PDB entry 8ZP4 | electron microscopy, 3.33 A resolution | chains B and E of the 7 polymer chains in the assembly

Chain B:
Protein: Origin recognition complex subunit 2
Organism: Saccharomyces cerevisiae S288C
UniProt: P32833 (ORC2_YEAST); residue numbers follow UniProt; this construct covers 1-620
Chain sequence (620 residues; each row starts with the number of its first residue):
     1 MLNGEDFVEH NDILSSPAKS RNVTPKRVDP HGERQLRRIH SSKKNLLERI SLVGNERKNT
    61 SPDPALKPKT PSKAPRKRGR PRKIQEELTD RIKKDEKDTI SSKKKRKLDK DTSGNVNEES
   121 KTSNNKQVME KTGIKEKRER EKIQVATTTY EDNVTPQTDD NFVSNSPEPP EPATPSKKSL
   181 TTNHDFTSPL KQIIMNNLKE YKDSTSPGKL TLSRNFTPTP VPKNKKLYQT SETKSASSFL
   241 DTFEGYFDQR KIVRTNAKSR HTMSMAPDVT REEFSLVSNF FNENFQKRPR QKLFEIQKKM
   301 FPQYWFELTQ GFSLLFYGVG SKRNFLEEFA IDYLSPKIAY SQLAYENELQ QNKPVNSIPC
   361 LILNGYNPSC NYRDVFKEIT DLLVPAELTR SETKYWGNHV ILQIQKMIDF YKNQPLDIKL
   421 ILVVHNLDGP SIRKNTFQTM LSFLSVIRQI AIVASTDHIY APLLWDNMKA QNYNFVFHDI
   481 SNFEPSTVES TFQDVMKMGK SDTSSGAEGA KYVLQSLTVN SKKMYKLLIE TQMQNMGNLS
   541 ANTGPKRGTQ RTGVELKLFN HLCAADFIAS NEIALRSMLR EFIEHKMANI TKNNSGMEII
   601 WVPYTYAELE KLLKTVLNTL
Disordered / not traced: 1-237, 252-257, 344-354, 540-543
Curated features (UniProtKB/Swiss-Prot):
  - modified residue: Thr-60 (Phosphothreonine), Thr-187 (Phosphothreonine), Ser-188 (Phosphoserine)

Chain E:
Protein: Origin recognition complex subunit 5
Organism: Saccharomyces cerevisiae S288C
UniProt: P50874 (ORC5_YEAST); numbering as in UniProt (aligned over 1-479)
Chain sequence (479 residues; each row starts with the number of its first residue):
     1 MNVTTPEVAF REYQTNCLAS YISADPDITP SNLILQGYSG TGKTYTLKKY FNANPNLHAV
    61 WLEPVELVSW KPLLQAIART VQYKLKTLYP NIPTTDYDPL QVEEPFLLVK TLHNIFVQYE
   121 SLQEKTCLFL ILDGFDSLQD LDAALFNKYI KLNELLPKDS KINIKFIYTM LETSFLQRYS
   181 THCIPTVMFP RYNVDEVSTI LVMSRCGELM EDSCLRKRII EEQITDCTDD QFQNVAANFI
   241 HLIVQAFHSY TGNDIFALND LIDFKWPKYV SRITKENIFE PLALYKSAIK LFLSTDDNLS
   301 ENGQGESAIT TNRDDLENSQ TYDLSIISKY LLIASYICSY LEPRYDASIF SRKTRIIQGR
   361 AAYGRRKKKE VNPRYLQPSL FAIERLLAIF QAIFPIQGKA ESGSLSALRE ESLMKANIEV
   421 FQNLSELHTL KLIATTMNKN IDYLSPKVRW KVNVPWEIIK EISESVHFNI SDYFSDIHE
Disordered / not traced: 303-320, 354-365, 399-411, 479
Bound ions: Mg2+ site 1: Thr-44 (together with ATP-gamma-S); Mg2+ site 2: Glu-154 (together with ATP-gamma-S) (shared with 1 residue of chain D)
Residues lining bound ligands:
  - ATP-gamma-S (AGS; phosphothiophosphoric acid-adenylate ester), molecule 1: Ala-9, Phe-10, Arg-11, Tyr-38, Ser-39, Gly-40, Thr-41, Gly-42, Lys-43, Thr-44, Tyr-45, Leu-171, Tyr-192, Ile-200, Ser-204, Ile-255, Phe-256
  - ATP-gamma-S (AGS), molecule 2: Lys-151, Glu-154, Lys-158
Curated features (UniProtKB/Swiss-Prot):
  - binding site (ATP): Gly-37 to Thr-44

Chain B / chain E interface:
Pairs across the interface (43):
  Phe-243(B) / Ala-388(E)
  Phe-243(B) / Gln-391(E)  hydrogen bond (backbone-side chain)
  Phe-243(B) / Ala-392(E)  hydrophobic
  Phe-243(B) / Leu-413(E)  hydrophobic
  Glu-244(B) / Phe-350(E)
  Glu-244(B) / Ser-351(E)
  Glu-244(B) / Arg-352(E)  hydrogen bond (side chain-backbone)
  Glu-244(B) / Lys-353(E)  hydrogen bond (side chain-backbone)
  Tyr-246(B) / Arg-385(E)
  Tyr-246(B) / Ala-388(E)  hydrophobic
  Phe-247(B) / Ala-347(E)
  Phe-247(B) / Phe-350(E)  hydrophobic
  Phe-247(B) / Ile-389(E)  hydrophobic
  Arg-250(B) / Pro-343(E)  hydrogen bond (side chain-backbone)
  Arg-250(B) / Arg-344(E)
  Arg-250(B) / Asp-346(E)
  Arg-250(B) / Ala-347(E)
  Asp-428(B) / Leu-444(E)
  Arg-433(B) / Asp-442(E)
  Arg-433(B) / Leu-444(E)
  Arg-433(B) / Ser-445(E)
  Lys-434(B) / Asn-440(E)
  His-458(B) / Leu-444(E)  hydrogen bond (side chain-backbone)
  Tyr-460(B) / Glu-384(E)
  Tyr-460(B) / Phe-421(E)  hydrophobic
  Tyr-460(B) / Leu-444(E)
  Pro-462(B) / Ile-418(E)  hydrophobic
  Pro-462(B) / Phe-421(E)  hydrophobic
  Leu-463(B) / Phe-421(E)  hydrophobic
  Leu-463(B) / Leu-424(E)  hydrophobic
  Leu-463(B) / Ser-425(E)
  Leu-463(B) / Tyr-443(E)
  Leu-463(B) / Trp-450(E)  hydrophobic
  Leu-464(B) / Tyr-443(E)  hydrophobic
  Leu-464(B) / Leu-444(E)  hydrophobic
  Trp-465(B) / Gln-422(E)
  Trp-465(B) / Ser-425(E)  hydrogen bond (backbone-side chain)
  Asp-466(B) / Ser-425(E)
  Asp-466(B) / Glu-426(E)
  Asp-466(B) / Thr-429(E)
  Asn-467(B) / Gln-422(E)  hydrogen bond
  Asn-467(B) / Glu-426(E)  hydrogen bond (backbone-side chain)
  Phe-477(B) / Ile-418(E)  hydrophobic
Interface residues without a listed pair, chain B (23 interface residues in all): Thr-242, Asn-435, Ile-459, Ala-461, Met-468, Ala-470
Interface residues without a listed pair, chain E (31 interface residues in all): Ile-383, Leu-387, Ile-441

Overview:
Chain B and chain E form an interface of 23 and 31 residues respectively; the contacts include 8 hydrogen
bonds. Polar contacts include Phe-243(B)/Gln-391(E), Glu-244(B)/Arg-352(E) and Glu-244(B)/Lys-353(E). Chain E
binds ATP-gamma-S. Curated annotation (UniProt) lists 8 ATP-binding residues on chain E.
Here chain B is Origin recognition complex subunit 2 and chain E is Origin recognition complex subunit 5, both
from Saccharomyces cerevisiae S288C. Entry 8ZP4 (Cryo-EM structure of origin recognition complex (Orc1 to 5)
with ARS1 DNA bound) was determined by electron microscopy (same publication as 8ZP5 and 8ZPK).
